PDB entry 8S0M | X-ray diffraction, 3.55 A resolution | chains B and U of the 3 polymer chains in the assembly

# Chain B
Protein: Transmembrane protease serine 2
Organism: Homo sapiens
Notes: EC 3.4.21.122
UniProt: O15393 (TMPS2_HUMAN); residues 107-492 here = UniProt positions 107-492
Amino-acid sequence (395 residues; row label = number of the first residue in the row):
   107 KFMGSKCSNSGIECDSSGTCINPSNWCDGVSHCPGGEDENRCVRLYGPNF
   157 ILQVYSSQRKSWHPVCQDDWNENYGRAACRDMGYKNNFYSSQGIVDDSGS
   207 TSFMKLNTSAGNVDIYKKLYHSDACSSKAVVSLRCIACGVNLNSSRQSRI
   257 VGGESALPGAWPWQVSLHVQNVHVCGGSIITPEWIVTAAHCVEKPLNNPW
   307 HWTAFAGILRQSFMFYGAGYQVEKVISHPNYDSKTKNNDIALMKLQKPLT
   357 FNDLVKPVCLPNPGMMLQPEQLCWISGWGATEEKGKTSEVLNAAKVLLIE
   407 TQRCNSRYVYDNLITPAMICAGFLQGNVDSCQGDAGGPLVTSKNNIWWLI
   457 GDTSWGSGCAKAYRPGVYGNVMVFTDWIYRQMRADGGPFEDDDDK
Disordered / not traced: 107-127, 134-147, 218-219, 252-259, 493-501
Cystine bridges: Cys133-Cys148, Cys172-Cys231, Cys185-Cys241, Cys244-Cys365, Cys281-Cys297, Cys410-Cys426, Cys437-Cys465
Glycans and other covalent adducts: N-acetylglucosamine (NAG) linked to Asn213
Differences from the reference sequence: engineered mutation Ala441 (Ser in O15393); expression tag (493-501)
UniProt features mapped onto this chain:
  - active site (Charge relay system): His296, Asp345
  - binding site (Ca(2+)): Asn131, Asp134, Val136, Asp144, Glu145
  - site: Arg255, Ile256 (Cleavage)
  - glycosylation (N-linked (GlcNAc...) asparagine): Asn213, Asn249
From the paper describing this entry:
  - mutagenesis - R316A: unchanged binding to Spike protein S1
  - specificity-determining residues: Asp417, Tyr469 (by similarity / conservation)
  - conformationally variable residues (loop rearrangement, side-chain flip): Gly432, Ser463
  - catalytic residues: His296, Asp345 (citing earlier work)

# Chain U
Protein: Nanobody A01
Organism: Vicugna pacos
Notes: antibody fragment or engineered binder
Amino-acid sequence (136 residues; each row starts with the number of its first residue; numbers below 1 keep their minus sign (Met-1 is residue -1)):
    -1 MAQVQLVESGGGLVQPGGSLRLSCVVSGFSLDYYAIGWFRQAPGKEREGV
    49 SCIGSSGDKTNYADSVKGRFTISRDNAKNTVYLQMNSLKPEDTAVYYCAA
    99 ESALYSDCTEEQNPMLYDYWGQGTQVTVSSHHHHHH
Disordered / not traced: -1 to 0, 132-134
Cystine bridges: Cys22-Cys96, Cys50-Cys106

# Chain B / chain U interface
Contacting residue pairs - 56 pairs, chain B then chain U:
  Arg150(B) with Asp30(U), hydrogen bond (side chain-backbone); Ser53(U); Ser54(U)
  Tyr152(B) with Ser53(U); Lys57(U); Asp105(U), hydrogen bond
  Tyr161(B) with Asn74(U)
  Lys166(B) with Arg72(U); Asp73(U), salt bridge; Asn74(U); Ala75(U)
  Ser167(B) with Ser54(U); Asp56(U)
  Trp168(B) with Asp30(U); Ser53(U); Ser54(U), hydrogen bond (backbone-backbone); Asp56(U); Arg72(U)
  His169(B) with Asp56(U), salt bridge
  Ser204(B) with Lys57(U)
  Ser206(B) with Asp56(U)
  Thr207(B) with Asp56(U), hydrogen bond (backbone-side chain)
  Ser208(B) with Asp56(U)
  Gly370(B) with Ala101(U), hydrogen bond (backbone-backbone)
  Met371(B) with Ala101(U), hydrogen bond (backbone-backbone); Leu102(U)
  Met372(B) with Leu102(U), hydrogen bond (backbone-backbone); Tyr103(U); Ser104(U)
  Leu373(B) with Leu102(U), hydrogen bond (backbone-backbone); Tyr103(U)
  Gln374(B) with Tyr103(U)
  Pro375(B) with Tyr103(U); Leu114(U), hydrophobic
  Glu406(B) with Met113(U)
  Thr407(B) with Asp116(U), hydrogen bond (backbone-side chain); Tyr117(U)
  Gln408(B) with Pro112(U); Met113(U); Tyr115(U), hydrogen bond (side chain-backbone); Asp116(U), hydrogen bond (backbone-side chain); Trp118(U)
  Ile420(B) with Tyr117(U), hydrogen bond (backbone-side chain)
  Thr421(B) with Tyr117(U), hydrogen bond (backbone-side chain)
  Pro422(B) with Val2(U), hydrophobic; Tyr32(U), hydrogen bond (backbone-side chain); Tyr117(U)
  Ile425(B) with Leu102(U), hydrophobic
  Ile456(B) with Leu102(U), hydrophobic
  Asn476(B) with Tyr32(U); Leu102(U)
  Met478(B) with Tyr31(U); Ala101(U); Leu102(U), hydrogen bond (side chain-backbone)
  Val479(B) with Tyr31(U), hydrophobic
  Asp482(B) with Tyr31(U), hydrogen bond
Interface residues without a listed pair, chain B (34 interface residues in all): Cys133, Gln159, Pro369, Leu404, Asn411
Interface residues without a listed pair, chain U (27 interface residues in all): Gly26, Phe27, Gly55
The authors on this interface:
  - pairs named by the authors: Arg150(B)-Asp30(U), Tyr152(B)-Asp105(U), Lys166(B)-Asp73(U), Trp168(B)-Ser54(U), Thr207(B)-Asp56(U), Gly370(B)-Ala101(U), Leu373(B)-Leu102(U), Gln408(B)-Asp116(U), Tyr31(U)-Asp482(B), Tyr32(U)-Pro422(B), Tyr117(U)-Ile420(B)
  - epitope / paratope residues, chain B: Arg150(B), Tyr152(B), Lys166(B), Trp168(B), Thr207(B), Gly370(B), Leu373(B), Gln408(B)
  - epitope / paratope residues, chain U: Tyr31(U), Tyr32(U), Tyr117(U)

# Summary
34 residues of chain B face 27 of chain U across their interface; the contacts include 16 hydrogen bonds and 2
salt bridges. Polar contacts include Lys166(B)-Asp73(U), His169(B)-Asp56(U) and Arg150(B)-Asp30(U). The
authors report contacts between Arg150(B) and Asp30(U), Tyr152(B) and Asp105(U) and Lys166(B) and Asp73(U)
among others. From the paper: catalytic residues His296(B) and Asp345(B); R316A of chain B leaves binding to
Spike protein S1 unchanged.
Chain B is Transmembrane protease serine 2 (Homo sapiens) and chain U is Nanobody A01 (Vicugna pacos); the
structure, Crystal structure of the HKU1 receptor binding domain in complex with TMPRSS2 and the nanobody A01,
was determined by X-ray diffraction, deposited together with 8S0L and 8S0N.
